3DHE - chain A; structure by X-ray diffraction, 2.30 A resolution.

[Chain A]
Molecule: Estrogenic 17-beta hydroxysteroid dehydrogenase
From: Homo sapiens
Notes: EC 1.1.1.62
Reference sequence: P14061 (DHB1_HUMAN); numbering as in UniProt (aligned over 1-327)
Sequence (327 residues; numbered 1 to 327; the number before each row is that of its first residue):
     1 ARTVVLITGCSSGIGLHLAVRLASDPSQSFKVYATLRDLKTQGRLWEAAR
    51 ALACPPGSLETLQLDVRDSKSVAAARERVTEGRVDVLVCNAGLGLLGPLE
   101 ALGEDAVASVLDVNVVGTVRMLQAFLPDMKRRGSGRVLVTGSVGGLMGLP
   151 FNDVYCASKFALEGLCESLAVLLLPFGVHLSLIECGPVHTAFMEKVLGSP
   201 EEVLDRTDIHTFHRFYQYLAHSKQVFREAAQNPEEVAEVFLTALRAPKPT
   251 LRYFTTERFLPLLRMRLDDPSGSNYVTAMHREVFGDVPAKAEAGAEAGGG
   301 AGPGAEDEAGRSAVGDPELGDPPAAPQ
Disordered / not traced: 285-327
Small-molecule neighbours: 3-beta-hydroxy-5-androsten-17-one (AND): Ser142, Val143, Leu149, Tyr155, Gly186, Pro187, Met193, Tyr218, His221, Ser222, Val225, Phe226, Phe259, Met279, Glu282, Val283

[Summary]
Bound to chain A: 3-beta-hydroxy-5-androsten-17-one.
Chain A is Estrogenic 17-beta hydroxysteroid dehydrogenase (Homo sapiens); the structure, Estrogenic 17-beta
hydroxysteroid dehydrogenase complexed dehydroepiandrosterone, was determined by X-ray diffraction, deposited
together with 1DHT.
